PDB entry 3QWA | X-ray diffraction, 2.00 A resolution | chains A and B

[Chain A (and B)]
Protein: Probable quinone oxidoreductase
Organism: Saccharomyces cerevisiae
Notes: EC 1.6.5.5; chain B of this document is another copy of the same molecule, construct and numbering; everything in this record applies to it too
Reference sequence: P38230 (QOR_YEAST); residues 1-334 here = UniProt positions 1-334
Sequence (334 residues; row label = number of the first residue in the row):
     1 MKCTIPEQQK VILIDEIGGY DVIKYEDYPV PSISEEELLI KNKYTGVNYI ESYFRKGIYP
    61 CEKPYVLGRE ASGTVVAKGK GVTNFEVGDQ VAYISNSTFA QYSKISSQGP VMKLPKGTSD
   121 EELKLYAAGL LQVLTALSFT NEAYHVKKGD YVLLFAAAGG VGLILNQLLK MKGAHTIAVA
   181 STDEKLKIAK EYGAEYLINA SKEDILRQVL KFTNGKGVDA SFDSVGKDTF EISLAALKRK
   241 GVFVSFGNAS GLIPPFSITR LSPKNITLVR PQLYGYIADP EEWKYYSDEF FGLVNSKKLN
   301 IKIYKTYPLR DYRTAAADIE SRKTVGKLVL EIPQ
Disordered / not traced: 1-3 (chain B: 1-2)
Reported in the primary citation:
  - self-association interface (contacts with another copy of this molecule): P255 to I258, S262 to I266, R270 to Q272
  - mutagenesis - I50A, Y59A (2-fold): decreased binding to both substrates
  - mutagenesis - Y59F (4-fold): increased binding to PQ
  - mutagenesis - N48A (10-fold), N48L (10-fold), L131A: decreased binding to PQ
  - mutagenesis - L131A, L273A: decreased catalytic activity on both substrates
  - mutagenesis - R270A, Q272A, L273A: unchanged binding to both substrates
  - mutagenesis - N48A, N48L: decreased catalytic activity
  - mutagenesis - R270G: increased catalytic activity on PQ
  - catalytic residues: N48
  - mutagenesis - L131A: unchanged binding to NQ
  - specificity-determining residues: L131 (by similarity / conservation)
  - mutagenesis - R270G: increased catalytic activity on both standard substrates

[Chain A / chain B interface]
Contacting residue pairs - 54 pairs, chain A then chain B:
  E142(A) with K240(B), salt bridge
  R239(A) with G275(B), hydrogen bond (side chain-backbone); A278(B); E282(B), salt bridge
  K240(A) with E142(B), salt bridge; G275(B); Y276(B); E282(B), salt bridge
  S245(A) with I258(B)
  S250(A) with T259(B)
  G251(A) with T259(B)
  I253(A) with I258(B), hydrophobic
  P255(A) with P255(B), hydrophobic; F256(B)
  F256(A) with P255(B); F256(B), hydrogen bond (backbone-backbone); I258(B), hydrophobic
  S257(A) with P255(B)
  I258(A) with S245(B); I253(B), hydrophobic; L268(B), hydrophobic; R270(B)
  T259(A) with G251(B); R270(B)
  L261(A) with R270(B)
  S262(A) with R270(B), hydrogen bond; Q272(B), hydrogen bond (backbone-side chain)
  P263(A) with Q272(B)
  N265(A) with P271(B); Q272(B), hydrogen bond (side chain-backbone); G275(B); Y276(B)
  T267(A) with T267(B); L268(B); V269(B)
  L268(A) with I258(B), hydrophobic; T267(B); L268(B), hydrogen bond (backbone-backbone)
  V269(A) with T267(B)
  R270(A) with I258(B); T259(B); S262(B), hydrogen bond
  P271(A) with N265(B)
  Q272(A) with S262(B), hydrogen bond (side chain-backbone); P263(B), hydrogen bond (side chain-backbone); N265(B), hydrogen bond (backbone-side chain)
  G275(A) with R239(B), hydrogen bond (backbone-side chain); K240(B); N265(B)
  Y276(A) with K240(B); N265(B)
  A278(A) with R239(B)
  E282(A) with R239(B), salt bridge; K240(B), salt bridge
Also at the interface, not in a pair above, chain A (28 interface residues in all): I266, D279
Also at the interface, not in a pair above, chain B (28 interface residues in all): S250, S257, L261, I266, D279

[Summary]
Chain A and chain B each contribute 28 residues to their interface; the contacts include 11 hydrogen bonds and
6 salt bridges. Among the polar pairs are E142(A)-K240(B), R239(A)-E282(B) and K240(A)-E282(B). From the
paper: the catalytic residue N48(A); N48A, N48L and L131A of chain A reduce binding to PQ; 10 substitutions
were tested in all.
Chain A and chain B are both Probable quinone oxidoreductase (Saccharomyces cerevisiae); the structure,
Crystal structure of Saccharomyces cerevisiae Zeta-crystallin-like quinone oxidoreductase Zta1, was determined
by X-ray diffraction together with 3QWB from the same study.
